Entry 3B0L (X-ray diffraction, 1.70 A resolution); this record covers chain A.

Chain A:
Name: Nitrite reductase
From: Nicotiana tabacum
Notes: EC 1.7.7.1; fragment: residues in UNP 19-580
UniProtKB: Q76KB0 (Q76KB0_TOBAC); residues -6 to 555 here correspond to UniProt positions 19-580 (UniProt number = residue number + 25)
Amino-acid sequence (584 residues; numbered -28 to 555; the number before each row is that of its first residue; numbers below 1 keep their minus sign (Met-28 is residue -28)):
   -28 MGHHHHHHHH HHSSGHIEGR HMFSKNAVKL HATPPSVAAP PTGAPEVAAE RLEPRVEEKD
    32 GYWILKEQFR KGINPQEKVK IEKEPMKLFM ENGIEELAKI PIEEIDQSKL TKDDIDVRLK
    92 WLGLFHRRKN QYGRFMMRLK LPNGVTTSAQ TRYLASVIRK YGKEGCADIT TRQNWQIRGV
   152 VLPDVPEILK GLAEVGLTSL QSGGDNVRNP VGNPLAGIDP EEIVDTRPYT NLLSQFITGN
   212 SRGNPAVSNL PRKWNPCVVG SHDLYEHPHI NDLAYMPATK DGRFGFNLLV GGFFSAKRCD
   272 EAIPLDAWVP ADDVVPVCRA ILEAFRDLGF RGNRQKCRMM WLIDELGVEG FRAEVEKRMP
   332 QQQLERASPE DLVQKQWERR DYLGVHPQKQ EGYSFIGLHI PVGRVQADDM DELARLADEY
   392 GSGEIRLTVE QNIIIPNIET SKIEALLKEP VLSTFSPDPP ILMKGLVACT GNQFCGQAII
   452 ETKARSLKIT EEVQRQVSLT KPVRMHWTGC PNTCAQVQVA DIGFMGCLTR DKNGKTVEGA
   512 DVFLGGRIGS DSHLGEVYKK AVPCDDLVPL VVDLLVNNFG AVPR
Unresolved in the structure: -28 to 17
Differences from the reference sequence: expression tag (-28 to -7); engineered mutation Gly175 (Met200 in Q76KB0); conflict Arg290 (Lys315 in Q76KB0)
Bound ions: K+: Ile371, Glu401, Gln402, Asn403; 4Fe-4S cluster Fe: Cys440, Cys446, Cys481, Cys485; siroheme Fe near Cys485 (its only coordinating residue here)
Residues lining bound ligands:
  - 4Fe-4S cluster (SF4): Cys440, Thr441, Gly442, Cys446, Gln448, Ala449, Thr479, Gly480, Cys481, Asn483, Thr484, Cys485
  - siroheme (SRM): Phe96, Arg98, Met107, Arg109, Ile140, Thr141, Thr142, Arg143, Asn145, Gln147, Arg149, Ser173, Arg223, Lys224, Asn226, Ile241, Phe264, Phe265, Ser266, Arg309, Gln402, Ala439, Cys440, Thr441, Phe445, Cys446, Gly447, Gln448, Asn483, Thr484, Cys485, Gln487

Overview:
Bound to chain A: siroheme and 4Fe-4S cluster. Ile371, Glu401, Gln402 and Asn403 form the K+ site. Cys440,
Cys446, Cys481 and Cys485 coordinate a 4Fe-4S cluster Fe ion.
Chain A is Nitrite reductase (Nicotiana tabacum); the structure, M175G mutant of assimilatory nitrite
reductase (Nii3) from tobbaco leaf, was determined by X-ray diffraction, deposited together with 3B0G, 3B0H,
3B0J, 3B0M and 3B0N.
